7SN8 - chains D and I of the 3 polymer chains in the assembly; structure by electron microscopy, 2.74 A resolution.

Chain D:
Protein: Integrator complex subunit 4
Organism: Drosophila melanogaster
Reference sequence: Q9W3E1 (INT4_DROME); residue numbers follow UniProt; this construct covers 1-1022
Chain sequence (1032 residues; row label = number of the first residue in the row; numbers below 1 keep their minus sign (Met-9 is residue -9)):
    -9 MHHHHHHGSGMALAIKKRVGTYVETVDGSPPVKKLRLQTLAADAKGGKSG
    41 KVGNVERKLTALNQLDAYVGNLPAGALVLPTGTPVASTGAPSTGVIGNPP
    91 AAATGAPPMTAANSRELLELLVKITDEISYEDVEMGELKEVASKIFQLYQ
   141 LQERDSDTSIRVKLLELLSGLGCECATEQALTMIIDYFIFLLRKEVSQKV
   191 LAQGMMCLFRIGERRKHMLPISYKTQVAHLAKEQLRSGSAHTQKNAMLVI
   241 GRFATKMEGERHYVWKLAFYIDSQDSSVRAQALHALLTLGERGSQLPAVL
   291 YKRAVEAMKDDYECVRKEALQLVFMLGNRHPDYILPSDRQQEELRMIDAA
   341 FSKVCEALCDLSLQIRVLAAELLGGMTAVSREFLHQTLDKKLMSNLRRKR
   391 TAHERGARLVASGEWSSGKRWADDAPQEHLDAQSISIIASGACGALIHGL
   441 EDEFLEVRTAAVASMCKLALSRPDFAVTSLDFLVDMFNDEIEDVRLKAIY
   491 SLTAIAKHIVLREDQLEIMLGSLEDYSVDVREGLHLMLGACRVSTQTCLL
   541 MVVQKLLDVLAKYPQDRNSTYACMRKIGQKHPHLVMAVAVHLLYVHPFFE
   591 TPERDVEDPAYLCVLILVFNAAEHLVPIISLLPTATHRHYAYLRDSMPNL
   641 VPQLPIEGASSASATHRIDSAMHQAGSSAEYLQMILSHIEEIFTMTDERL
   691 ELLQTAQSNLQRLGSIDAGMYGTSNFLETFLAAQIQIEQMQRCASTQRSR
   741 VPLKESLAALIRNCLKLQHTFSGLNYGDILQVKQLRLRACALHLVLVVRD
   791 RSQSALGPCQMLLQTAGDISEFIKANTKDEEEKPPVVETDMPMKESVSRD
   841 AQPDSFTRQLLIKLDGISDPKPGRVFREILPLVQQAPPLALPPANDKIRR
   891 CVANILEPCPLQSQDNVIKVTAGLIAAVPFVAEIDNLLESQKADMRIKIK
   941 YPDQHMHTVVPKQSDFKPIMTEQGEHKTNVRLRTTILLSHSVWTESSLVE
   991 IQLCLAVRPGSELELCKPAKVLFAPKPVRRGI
Disordered / not traced: -9 to 102, 123-125, 326-333, 382-429, 533-536, 552-557, 571-1022
Sequence notes: initiating methionine (-9); expression tag (-8 to 0)
UniProt features mapped onto this chain:
  - binding site (1D-myo-inositol hexakisphosphate): Thr148, Lys184
What the authors report for this chain:
  - binding site for inositol hexakisphosphate: Lys189

Chain I:
Protein: Integrator complex subunit 9
Organism: Drosophila melanogaster
Reference sequence: Q95TS5 (INT9_DROME); numbering as in UniProt (aligned over 1-654)
Chain sequence (654 residues; numbered 1 to 654; the number before each row is that of its first residue):
     1 MRLYCLSGDLAKPCYIITFKGLRIMLDCGLTEQTVLNFLPLPFVQSLKWS
    51 NLPNFVPSRDHDPQMDGELKDCCGRVFVDSTPEFNLPMDKMLDFSEVDVI
   101 LISNYLNMLALPYITENTGFKGKVYATEPTLQIGRFFLEELVDYIEVSPK
   151 ACTARLWKEKLHLLPSPLSEAFRAKKWRTIFSLKDVQGSLSKVTIMGYDE
   201 KLDILGAFIATPVSSGYCLGSSNWVLSTAHEKICYVSGSSTLTTHPRPIN
   251 QSALKHADVLIMTGLTQAPTVNPDTKLGELCMNVALTIRNNGSALIPCYP
   301 SGVVYDLFECLTQNLENAGLNNVPMFFISPVADSSLAYSNILAEWLSSAK
   351 QNKVYLPDDPFPHAFYLRNNKLKHYNHVFSEGFSKDFRQPCVVFCGHPSL
   401 RFGDAVHFIEMWGNNPNNSIIFTEPDFPYLQVLAPFQPLAMKAFYCPIDT
   451 SLNYQQANKLIKELKPNVLVIPEAYTKPHPSAPNLFIEQPDKKIITFKCG
   501 EIIRLPLKRKLDRIYITSELAQKISPKEVAAGVTFSTLTGVLQVKDKVHC
   551 IQPCADSVKDETISSNSAPTKEDVLKNVKYEYGSIDVDAVMKKLAQDGFS
   601 NIKLDRTGGALTLNLVNEDTVIKFEDNETHIICGGKPTTRLKLRDTIMKC
   651 LQSF
Disordered / not traced: 479-482, 555-570
UniProt features mapped onto this chain:
  - binding site (1D-myo-inositol hexakisphosphate): Met1, Arg2, Thr18, Phe19, Arg504, Lys508, Arg509
  - mutagenesis: Arg504 to Arg509 (Abolished interaction with Inositol hexakisphosphate leading to impaired integrator complex function)
Ligand contacts: inositol hexakisphosphate (IHP): Met1, Arg2, Thr18, Phe19, Lys20, Gly21, Arg504, Lys508, Arg509
What the authors report for this chain:
  - binding site for inositol hexakisphosphate: Arg2, Arg504, Lys508, Arg509
  - mutagenesis - R2E: decreased binding to IntS1, IntS8, and IntS11
  - mutagenesis - R2E: decreased binding to Integrator subunits

Interface between chain D and chain I:
Pairs across the interface - 27 pairs, chain D then chain I:
  Val112(D) - Gly500(I)
  Thr115(D) - Lys90(I)
  Asp116(D) - Met88(I)
  Asp116(D) - Arg173(I)  salt bridge
  Asp116(D) - Lys176(I)  salt bridge
  Asp147(D) - Arg2(I)  salt bridge
  Thr148(D) - Arg2(I)
  Ser149(D) - Arg2(I)
  Lys153(D) - Lys90(I)  hydrogen bond (side chain-backbone)
  Lys153(D) - Met91(I)  hydrogen bond (side chain-backbone)
  Glu156(D) - Lys90(I)
  Gln193(D) - Glu96(I)
  Met196(D) - Glu96(I)
  Arg200(D) - Asp93(I)  salt bridge
  Arg200(D) - Glu96(I)  salt bridge
  His231(D) - Arg23(I)  hydrogen bond
  His231(D) - Glu96(I)  salt bridge
  Gln264(D) - Val544(I)
  Gln264(D) - Lys545(I)
  Gln264(D) - Asp546(I)
  Asp265(D) - Asp546(I)
  Ser266(D) - Asp546(I)
  Arg269(D) - Lys545(I)
  Tyr302(D) - Asp203(I)
  Tyr302(D) - Leu205(I)  hydrophobic
  Tyr302(D) - Gly206(I)
  Tyr302(D) - Asp546(I)  hydrogen bond
Interface residues without a listed pair, chain D (20 interface residues in all): Arg105, Leu108, Lys234
Interface residues without a listed pair, chain I (20 interface residues in all): Asp98, Glu501, Ile502, Arg504

Overview:
The chain D/chain I interface involves 20 residues from each chain, with 4 hydrogen bonds and 6 salt bridges.
Polar contacts include Asp116(D)-Arg173(I), Asp116(D)-Lys176(I) and Asp147(D)-Arg2(I). The paper reports a
binding site for inositol hexakisphosphate at Lys189(D) and Arg2(I) among others; R2E of chain I reduces
binding to IntS1, IntS8, and IntS11.
Here chain D is Integrator complex subunit 4 and chain I is Integrator complex subunit 9, both from Drosophila
melanogaster. Entry 7SN8 (Cryo-EM structure of Drosophila Integrator cleavage module (IntS4-IntS9-IntS11) in
complex with IP6) was determined by electron microscopy.
